4HBV - chain A; structure by X-ray diffraction, 1.63 A resolution.

# Chain A
Protein: Bromodomain-containing protein 4
From: Homo sapiens
Reference sequence: O60885 (BRD4_HUMAN); residues 42-168 here = UniProt positions 42-168
Sequence (127 residues; numbered 42 to 168; the number before each row is that of its first residue):
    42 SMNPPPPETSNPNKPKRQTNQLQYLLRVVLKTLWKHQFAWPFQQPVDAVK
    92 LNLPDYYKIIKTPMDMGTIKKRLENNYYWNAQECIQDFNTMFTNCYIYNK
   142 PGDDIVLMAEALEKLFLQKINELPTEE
Sequence notes: conflict Met43 (Thr in O60885)
Residues lining bound ligands: 15E (6-bromo-3-methyl-3,4-dihydroquinazolin-2(1H)-one): Trp81, Pro82, Phe83, Val87, Leu92, Leu94, Tyr97, Cys136, Tyr139, Asn140, Ile146
UniProt features mapped onto this chain:
  - site: Asn140 (Acetylated histone binding)
  - cross-link: Lys99 (Glycyl lysine isopeptide (Lys-Gly) (interchain with G-Cter in SUMO2))
  - natural variant: Asp145 (D145G: Found in a patient with a neurodevelopmental syndrome; uncertain significance)
  - mutagenesis: Asn140 (N140A: Abolishes binding to acetylated histones)
What the authors report for this chain:
  - binding site for 15E: Phe83, Val87, Leu92, Leu94, Tyr97, Asn140, Ile146

# Summary
Ligands of chain A: compound 15E. From UniProt: one mutagenesis site. The paper reports a binding site for 15E
at Phe83, Val87 and Leu92 among others.
Chain A is Bromodomain-containing protein 4 (Homo sapiens); the structure, Crystal Structure of the first
bromodomain of human BRD4 in complex with a quinazolin ligand, was determined by X-ray diffraction (same
publication as 4HBW, 4HBX, 4HBY and 4E96).
